5GPG - chains A and B; structure by X-ray diffraction, 1.67 A resolution.

== Chain A ==
Molecule: Peptidyl-prolyl cis-trans isomerase FKBP3
Organism: Homo sapiens
Notes: EC 5.2.1.8
Reference sequence: Q00688 (FKBP3_HUMAN); numbering as in UniProt (aligned over 109-224)
Chain sequence (117 residues; row label = number of the first residue in the row):
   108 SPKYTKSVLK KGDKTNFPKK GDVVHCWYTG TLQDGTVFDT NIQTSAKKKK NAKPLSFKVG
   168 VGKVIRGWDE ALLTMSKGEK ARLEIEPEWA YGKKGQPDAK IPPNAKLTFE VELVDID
Disordered / not traced: 151-157
Construct notes: expression tag (108)
Small-molecule neighbours: rapamycin immunosuppressant drug (RAP): Tyr-135, Phe-145, Asp-146, Leu-162, Gly-169, Lys-170, Val-171, Ile-172, Trp-175, Tyr-198, Ala-206, Ile-208, Phe-216
UniProt features mapped onto this chain:
  - modified residue: Ser-152 (Phosphoserine), Lys-170 (N6-acetyllysine)

== Chain B ==
Molecule: Serine/threonine-protein kinase mTOR
Organism: Homo sapiens
Notes: EC 2.7.11.1
Reference sequence: P42345 (MTOR_HUMAN); numbering as in UniProt (aligned over 2021-2112)
Chain sequence (93 residues; numbered 2020 to 2112; the number before each row is that of its first residue):
  2020 SILWHEMWHE GLEEASRLYF GERNVKGMFE VLEPLHAMME RGPQTLKETS FNQAYGRDLM
  2080 EAQEWCRKYM KSGNVKDLTQ AWDLYYHVFR RIS
Modified residues: Cys-2085 (S-(dimethylarsenic)cysteine; CAS)
Construct notes: expression tag (2020)
Small-molecule neighbours: rapamycin immunosuppressant drug (RAP): Leu-2031, Glu-2032, Ser-2035, Arg-2036, Phe-2039, Gly-2040, Thr-2098, Trp-2101, Asp-2102, Tyr-2105, Phe-2108
UniProt features mapped onto this chain:
  - cross-link: Lys-2066 (Glycyl lysine isopeptide (Lys-Gly) (interchain with G-Cter in ubiquitin))
What the authors report for this chain:
  - post-translational modification sites: Cys-2085
  - mutagenesis - M2047L: decreased stability

== Interface between chain A and chain B ==
Pairs across the interface (15):
  Lys-160(A) / His-2106(B)  hydrogen bond
  Lys-160(A) / Arg-2109(B)
  Pro-161(A) / Arg-2109(B)  hydrogen bond (backbone-side chain)
  Leu-162(A) / Tyr-2105(B)
  Ser-163(A) / Tyr-2105(B)  hydrogen bond (backbone-side chain)
  Ser-163(A) / Arg-2109(B)  hydrogen bond
  Lys-170(A) / Glu-2032(B)  salt bridge
  Lys-201(A) / Gly-2040(B)
  Lys-201(A) / Arg-2042(B)
  Gly-202(A) / Arg-2042(B)  hydrogen bond (backbone-side chain)
  Gln-203(A) / Phe-2039(B)
  Gln-203(A) / Arg-2042(B)
  Asp-205(A) / Tyr-2038(B)  hydrogen bond
  Asp-205(A) / Tyr-2088(B)
  Asp-205(A) / Val-2094(B)
Interface residues without a listed pair, chain A (12 interface residues in all): Tyr-198, Pro-204, Ala-206
Interface residues without a listed pair, chain B (11 interface residues in all): Leu-2097
The authors on this interface:
  - pairs named by the authors: Asp-205(A)/Gly-2092(B) (water-mediated contact), Asp-205(A)/Tyr-2088(B) (water-mediated contact), Asp-205(A)/Tyr-2038(B) (hydrogen bond)

== Summary ==
12 residues of chain A and 11 residues of chain B are in contact, with 6 hydrogen bonds and 1 salt bridge.
Among the polar pairs are Lys-170(A)/Glu-2032(B), Lys-160(A)/His-2106(B) and Pro-161(A)/Arg-2109(B). The
authors report water-mediated contacts between Asp-205(A) and Gly-2092(B) and Asp-205(A) and Tyr-2088(B); a
hydrogen bond between Asp-205(A) and Tyr-2038(B). From the paper: M2047L of chain B reduces stability; a
modification site at Cys-2085(B).
Here chain A is Peptidyl-prolyl cis-trans isomerase FKBP3 and chain B is Serine/threonine-protein kinase mTOR,
both from Homo sapiens. Entry 5GPG (Co-crystal structure of the FK506 binding domain of human FKBP25,
Rapamycin and the FRB domain of ...) was determined by X-ray diffraction.
